PDB entry 9C3A | electron microscopy, 3.10 A resolution | chains E and S of the 19 polymer chains in the assembly

Chain E:
Name: Major capsid protein
Organism: Shigella phage Sf14
UniProt: A0A2K9VK95 (A0A2K9VK95_9CAUD); residue numbers follow UniProt; this construct covers 1-367
Amino-acid sequence (367 residues; numbered 1 to 367; the number before each row is that of its first residue):
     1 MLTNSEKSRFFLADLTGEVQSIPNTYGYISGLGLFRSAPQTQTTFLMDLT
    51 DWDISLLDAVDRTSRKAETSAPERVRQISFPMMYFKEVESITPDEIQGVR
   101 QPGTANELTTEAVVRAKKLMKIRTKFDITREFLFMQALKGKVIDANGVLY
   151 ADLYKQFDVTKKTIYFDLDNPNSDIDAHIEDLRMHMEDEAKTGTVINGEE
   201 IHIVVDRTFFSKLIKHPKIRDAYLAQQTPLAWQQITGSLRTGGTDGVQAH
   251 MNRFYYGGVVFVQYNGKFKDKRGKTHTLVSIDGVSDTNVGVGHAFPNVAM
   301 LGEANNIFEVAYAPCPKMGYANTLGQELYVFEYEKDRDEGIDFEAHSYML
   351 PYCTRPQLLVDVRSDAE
Not modelled in the structure: 1

Chain S:
Name: Putative tail protein
Organism: Shigella phage Sf14
UniProt: A0A2K9VK81 (A0A2K9VK81_9CAUD); numbering as in UniProt (aligned over 1-372)
Amino-acid sequence (372 residues; each row starts with the number of its first residue):
     1 MIKAKTYPDFKEFVKDFVANVKAGKRYDFRKYQEAVLPLTYSSPWPESDI
    51 PEVTDFNYTPDYTVPFSEELLYSVGAQMRTADFFMDLQYAIINGKDVDTV
   101 YCEWLARVKPFSMLNAKLKDSAQPPVITTQPTGGAVNEGSAINLSIVATN
   151 ATSYQWKKGSSDISGATSATYTKAGAVPADAGSYTCVVTNDVGSTTSDAA
   201 VITINPLPVITTQPTSKAVNESSTLTLSVVATGATSYQWKKNGTNISGAT
   251 SATYSKANAKTTDAGSYTCVVTNAVGSVTSNAATVTINPLPVITVQPQDQ
   301 DLTVGQTLTISITATGATGYQWRKGNSNISGATSATYTKASVTTADDGNY
   351 DCVVTNAVGSVTSHQAKVQVTA
Not modelled in the structure: 1, 122-372

How chain E and chain S interact:
Pairs across the interface - 13 pairs, chain E then chain S:
  Pro171(E) - Tyr62(S)
  Asn172(E) - Phe66(S)
  Asn172(E) - Tyr72(S)
  Asn172(E) - Ser73(S)  hydrogen bond (backbone-side chain)
  Pro217(E) - Gln77(S)
  Pro217(E) - Phe111(S)
  Lys218(E) - Ala76(S)
  Lys218(E) - Gln77(S)
  Arg220(E) - Phe111(S)
  Asp221(E) - Gln77(S)  hydrogen bond
  Asp221(E) - Arg107(S)  salt bridge
  Asp221(E) - Phe111(S)
  Leu224(E) - Phe111(S)  hydrophobic
Interface residues without a listed pair, chain E (9 interface residues in all): Asn170, Ala225
Interface residues without a listed pair, chain S (10 interface residues in all): Thr63, Gly75

Overview:
The interface between chain E and chain S involves 9 residues on one side and 10 on the other; the contacts
include 2 hydrogen bonds and 1 salt bridge. Polar contacts include Asp221(E)-Arg107(S), Asn172(E)-Ser73(S) and
Asp221(E)-Gln77(S).
Here chain E is Major capsid protein and chain S is Putative tail protein, both from Shigella phage Sf14.
Entry 9C3A (Bacteriophage Sf14 Capsid Empty Icosahedral reconstruction) was determined by electron microscopy
(same publication as 9C2D, 9C39 and 9C3B).
